6E11 - chains 3 and c of the 28 polymer chains in the assembly; structure by electron microscopy, 4.23 A resolution (low resolution: residue-level contacts below are approximate; hydrogen-bond / salt-bridge calls are withheld).

== Chain 3 ==
Molecule: Heat shock protein 101
From: Plasmodium falciparum (isolate 3D7)
UniProtKB: Q8IIJ8 (Q8IIJ8_PLAF7); numbering as in UniProt (aligned over 1-906)
Sequence (906 residues; row label = number of the first residue in the row):
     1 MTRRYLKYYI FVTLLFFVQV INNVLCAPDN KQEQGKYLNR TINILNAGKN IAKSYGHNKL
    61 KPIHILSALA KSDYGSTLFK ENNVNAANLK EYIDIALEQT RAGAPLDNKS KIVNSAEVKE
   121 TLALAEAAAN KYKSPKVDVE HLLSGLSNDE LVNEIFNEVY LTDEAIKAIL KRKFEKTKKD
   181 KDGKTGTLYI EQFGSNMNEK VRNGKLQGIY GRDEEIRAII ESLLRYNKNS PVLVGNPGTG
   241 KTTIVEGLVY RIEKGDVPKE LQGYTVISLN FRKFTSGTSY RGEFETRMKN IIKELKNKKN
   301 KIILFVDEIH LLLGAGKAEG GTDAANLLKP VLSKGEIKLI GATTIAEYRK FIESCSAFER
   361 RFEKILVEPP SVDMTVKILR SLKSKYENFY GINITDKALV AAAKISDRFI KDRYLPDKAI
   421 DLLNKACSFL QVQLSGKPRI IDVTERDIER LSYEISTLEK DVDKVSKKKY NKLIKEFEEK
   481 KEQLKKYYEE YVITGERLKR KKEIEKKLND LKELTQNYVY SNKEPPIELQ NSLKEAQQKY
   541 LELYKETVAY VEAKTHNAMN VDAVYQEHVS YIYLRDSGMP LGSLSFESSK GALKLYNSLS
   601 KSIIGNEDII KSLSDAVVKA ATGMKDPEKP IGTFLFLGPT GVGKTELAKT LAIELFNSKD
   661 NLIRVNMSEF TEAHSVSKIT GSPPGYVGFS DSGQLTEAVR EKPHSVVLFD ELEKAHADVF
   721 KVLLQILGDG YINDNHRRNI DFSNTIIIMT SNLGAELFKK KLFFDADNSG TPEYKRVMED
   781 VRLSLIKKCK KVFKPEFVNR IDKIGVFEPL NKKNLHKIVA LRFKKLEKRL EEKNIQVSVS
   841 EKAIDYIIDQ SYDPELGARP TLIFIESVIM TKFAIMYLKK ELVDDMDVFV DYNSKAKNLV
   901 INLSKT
Disordered / not traced: 1-187, 905-906
Residues lining bound ligands:
  - ATP-gamma-S (AGS; phosphothiophosphoric acid-adenylate ester), molecule 1: Tyr210, Pro237, Gly238, Thr239, Gly240, Lys241, Thr242, Thr243, Ile378, Leu382, Asp417, Ile420
  - ATP-gamma-S (AGS), molecule 2: Ser602, Ile603, Ile604, Pro639, Thr640, Gly641, Val642, Gly643, Lys644, Thr645, Glu646, Asn752, Leu810, Ile818, Arg822, Ala858, Arg859, Leu862
Reported in the primary citation:
  - binding site for ATP-gamma-S: Arg361, Arg859
  - conformationally variable residues (domain motion): Arg859

== Chain c ==
Molecule: Translocon component PTEX150
From: Plasmodium falciparum (isolate 3D7)
UniProtKB: Q8ILA1 (Q8ILA1_PLAF7); the construct lacks a stretch of the UniProt sequence, so the offset changes along the chain: 21-668 = UniProt 1-648; 669-993 = UniProt 669-993
Sequence (993 residues; each row starts with the number of its first residue; a row labelled like 668A-668T holds insertion residues (668A, then the next letters in order)):
    21 MRIIILALLI VCTIINYYCA VQNNGNKSLN VMPTCSMPGN DSDSNDNETG DVDNDKNNEL
    81 GNANDNNEMN NENAESKNMQ GENSNNQEQL NENVHANDDA MYEGTPSSDN PPQENVDANN
   141 NEQEYGPPQE EPVSENNVEN VEVATDDSGN DNINNNDNFN NNDNYNDNDN FNEEPPSDDG
   201 NKNEDELTEG NQSDDKPMNE EEATINEMGK ITNPFEDMLK GKVDDMDIGK MMNKDNLQSF
   261 LSSLTGNKDG SGKNPLSDMM NIFGVPQTGK EGAEGGVNKE NQMKQINELK DKLETMLKGA
   321 GVNVDKIKDS IKNNDLLKNK QLLKEAISKL TLDPSMMNML NNKDGANGKP FDINPDSMMK
   381 MFNALSNENG NLDDLKMKPT DGSFDSFNDG VDNNLVPSNP KGQNNNEEDD EEGGDDDDYD
   441 DKSFVVNSKY ADNSFEDKFN TFDEKDDDVK YELFGENEEA EELNNNTTTA SSKGDANNSV
   501 NTQEGEGEEE SFSANEENIN NNNNHNNKNY NNYNTSQQEE DDNSFNENDE PLISSSQFDN
   561 NKKNKMSVST HNKKSKNLMD SLDLESTNYG SNSSSSMSNN YNSKNKNSKK NNKKKSSQKD
   621 YIRTDGKVSF DMATLQKTIK NFGGADNEIV QNILKKYVTI DNDDDNDA
668A-668T DEDEDEDDDDDDDLDEDEFS
   669 VKDIKKLIEE GILDYEDLTE NELRKLAKPD DNFYELSPYA SDEKDLSLNE TSGLTNEQLK
   729 NFLGQNGTYH MSYDSKSIDY AKQKKSEKKE DQQEDDDGFY DAYKQIKNSY DGIPNNFNHE
   789 APQLIGNNYV FTSIYDTKEN LIKFLKKNSE YDLYDDDDKE GGNFKSPLYD KYGGKLQKFK
   849 RQRAFNILKQ WRAKEKKLKE KKKKEEMEEN KEFDFSKNYN FSSKNDGGVT MFSKDQLEDM
   909 VKNFGGKPSA HVTDSFSRKE NPFVPTNTKN NSNDDDDMDN GYVTFDGKNK VSENDDDEKG
   969 NNNDDENDND DSNDEEELDE EEDDN
Disordered / not traced: 21-667, 668A-668T, 824-993

== How chain 3 and chain c interact ==
Residue-residue contacts (15):
  Lys760(3) - Tyr707(c)
  Lys761(3) - Tyr707(c)
  Lys761(3) - Ser709(c)
  Phe764(3) - Pro706(c)
  Phe764(3) - Tyr707(c)
  Asn768(3) - Glu703(c)
  Pro772(3) - Tyr803(c)
  Glu773(3) - Asn786(c)
  Glu773(3) - His787(c)
  Glu773(3) - Tyr803(c)
  Arg776(3) - Lys772(c)
  Arg776(3) - Ile802(c)
  Arg776(3) - Tyr803(c)
  Lys787(3) - Gln761(c)
  Lys791(3) - Gln760(c)
Interface residues without a listed pair, chain 3 (10 interface residues in all): Lys759
Interface residues without a listed pair, chain c (12 interface residues in all): Ala708

== Summary ==
The interface between chain 3 and chain c involves 10 residues on one side and 12 on the other. Bound to chain
3: ATP-gamma-S. The paper reports a binding site for ATP-gamma-S at Arg361(3) and Arg859(3); conformational
variability at Arg859(3).
Chain 3 is Heat shock protein 101 and chain c is Translocon component PTEX150, both from Plasmodium falciparum
(isolate 3D7); the structure, PTEX Core Complex in the Resetting (Compact) State, was determined by electron
microscopy (same publication as 6E10).
